6TML - chains q9 and g9 of the 270 polymer chains in the assembly; structure by electron microscopy, 4.80 A resolution (low resolution: residue-level contacts below are approximate; hydrogen-bond / salt-bridge calls are withheld).

== Chain q9 ==
Molecule: ATPTG11
Organism: Toxoplasma gondii (strain ATCC 50853 / GT1)
UniProtKB: A0A125YPS4 (A0A125YPS4_TOXGG); numbering as in UniProt (aligned over 1-134)
Sequence (134 residues; numbered 1 to 134; the number before each row is that of its first residue):
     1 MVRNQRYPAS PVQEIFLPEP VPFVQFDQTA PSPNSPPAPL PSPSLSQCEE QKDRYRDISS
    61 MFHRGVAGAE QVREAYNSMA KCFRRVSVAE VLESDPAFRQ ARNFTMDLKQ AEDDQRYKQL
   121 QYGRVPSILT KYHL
Not modelled in the structure: 1

== Chain g9 ==
Molecule: ATPTG5
Organism: Toxoplasma gondii (strain ATCC 50853 / GT1)
UniProtKB: S7WD71 (S7WD71_TOXGG); residue numbers follow UniProt; this construct covers 1-252
Sequence (252 residues; each row starts with the number of its first residue):
     1 MQNGVFTREN ADFLVKSGAD SPSSQSLLLR TSPSPLSLPR RRFIFLRSAS VDLSERSSLA
    61 CLAPFFCLAS GVCLRSAFSL PFFARRGRPC LFFIFIFFFR VSFTANFRGK RVKMAASTIP
   121 ISQWPSLLYA PPSSPANPAV EALPEMQFDD LHYPRQMLLC RGAGYSLEQC NRMAQPDARV
   181 TPENPAEKLL KEEAVAAIAC LSQREGGKDE QCRYYIERMY KLANKEKQPE PGTLSKASTL
   241 ACKLLGIHRP EA
Not modelled in the structure: 1-114, 227-252
Sequence notes: conflict Val51 (Phe in S7WD71), Cys73 (Ser in S7WD71), Lys110 (Glu in S7WD71), Thr233 (Met in S7WD71)
Cystine bridges: Cys200-Cys212

== Interface between chain q9 and chain g9 ==
Residue-residue contacts - 85 pairs, chain q9 then chain g9:
  Arg6(q9) with Ala116(g9)
  Tyr7(q9) with Ala115(g9)
  Glu14(q9) with Ala115(g9)
  Val21(q9) with Ser134(g9); Pro135(g9)
  Pro22(q9) with Pro135(g9)
  Phe23(q9) with Tyr220(g9)
  Gln25(q9) with Ile216(g9)
  Phe26(q9) with Glu210(g9); Arg213(g9); Tyr220(g9)
  Gln28(q9) with Arg213(g9)
  Ala30(q9) with Arg213(g9)
  Pro31(q9) with Arg213(g9)
  Ser32(q9) with Arg213(g9); Glu217(g9)
  Pro33(q9) with Arg213(g9); Tyr214(g9); Arg218(g9)
  Asn34(q9) with Tyr214(g9); Arg218(g9)
  Ser35(q9) with Tyr214(g9)
  Pro36(q9) with Tyr214(g9); Tyr215(g9)
  Pro37(q9) with Gln211(g9); Tyr215(g9)
  Ala38(q9) with Arg204(g9)
  Pro39(q9) with Arg204(g9)
  Leu40(q9) with Gln203(g9); Arg204(g9)
  Lys81(q9) with Glu205(g9)
  Val88(q9) with Ser202(g9); Gln203(g9)
  Leu92(q9) with Gln203(g9)
  Phe98(q9) with Val195(g9)
  Ala101(q9) with Val195(g9); Ala196(g9)
  Phe104(q9) with Glu193(g9); Tyr215(g9)
  Thr105(q9) with Tyr214(g9)
  Met106(q9) with Tyr214(g9); Arg218(g9); Leu222(g9)
  Asp107(q9) with Arg218(g9)
  Leu108(q9) with Glu217(g9); Arg218(g9); Lys221(g9)
  Ala111(q9) with Lys221(g9); Leu222(g9); Lys225(g9)
  Glu112(q9) with Lys221(g9); Lys225(g9)
  Asp113(q9) with Lys225(g9)
  Asp114(q9) with Leu222(g9); Lys225(g9)
  Arg116(q9) with Leu189(g9); Glu193(g9); Leu222(g9)
  Tyr117(q9) with Leu222(g9); Ala223(g9); Lys225(g9)
  Gln119(q9) with Pro185(g9); Leu189(g9)
  Leu120(q9) with Pro185(g9); Ala186(g9); Leu189(g9); Ala223(g9)
  Gln121(q9) with Pro185(g9)
  Tyr122(q9) with Ala139(g9); Glu141(g9); Ala142(g9); Pro182(g9); Glu183(g9); Asn184(g9)
  Val125(q9) with Glu145(g9); Arg179(g9); Val180(g9); Pro182(g9)
  Pro126(q9) with Arg179(g9)
  Ser127(q9) with Arg179(g9)
  Ile128(q9) with Arg179(g9)
  Lys131(q9) with His152(g9); Arg155(g9); Asp177(g9)
  Tyr132(q9) with Arg155(g9)
Interface residues without a listed pair, chain q9 (55 interface residues in all): Val24, Asp27, Arg85, Ala89, Gln110, Gln115, Gly123, Arg124, Thr130
Interface residues without a listed pair, chain g9 (47 interface residues in all): Ser133, Gln147, Leu159, Ala178, Leu190, Ala199, Cys200, Glu226

== Summary ==
55 residues of chain q9 and 47 residues of chain g9 are in contact.
Here chain q9 is ATPTG11 and chain g9 is ATPTG5, both from Toxoplasma gondii (strain ATCC 50853 / GT1). Entry
6TML (Cryo-EM structure of Toxoplasma gondii mitochondrial ATP synthase hexamer, composite model) was
determined by electron microscopy together with 6TMG, 6TMH, 6TMI, 6TMJ and 6TMK from the same study.
